Entry 2W29 (X-ray diffraction, 4.10 A resolution (low resolution: residue-level contacts below are approximate; hydrogen-bond / salt-bridge calls are withheld)); this record covers chains B and D of the 4 polymer chains in the assembly.

Chain B (and D):
Protein: Probable transcriptional regulatory protein
Organism: Mycobacterium tuberculosis
Notes: chain D of this document is another copy of the same molecule, construct and numbering; everything in this record applies to it too
UniProtKB: P96896 (P96896_MYCTU); numbering as in UniProt (aligned over 1-150)
Amino-acid sequence (150 residues; row label = number of the first residue in the row):
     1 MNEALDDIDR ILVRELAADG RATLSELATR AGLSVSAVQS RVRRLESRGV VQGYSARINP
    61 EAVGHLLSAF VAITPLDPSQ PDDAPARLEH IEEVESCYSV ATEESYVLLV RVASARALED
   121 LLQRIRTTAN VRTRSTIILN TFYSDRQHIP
Not modelled in the structure: 1-3
Construct notes: engineered mutation Thr102 (Gly in P96896)

How chain B and chain D interact:
Contacting residue pairs (17; chain B residue first):
  Leu66(B) with Leu66(D)
  Leu67(B) with Leu67(D); Ala115(D)
  Ala115(B) with Leu67(D); Ile138(D); Leu139(D)
  Arg116(B) with Leu139(D); Asn140(D)
  Glu119(B) with Leu139(D); Asn140(D); Phe142(D)
  Ile137(B) with Ile137(D)
  Ile138(B) with Ala115(D)
  Leu139(B) with Ala115(D); Arg116(D); Glu119(D)
  Asn140(B) with Arg116(D)
Also at the interface, not in a pair above, chain B (11 interface residues in all): Leu118, Leu122
Also at the interface, not in a pair above, chain D (11 interface residues in all): Leu118

In short:
The chain B/chain D interface involves 11 residues from each chain.
Both chains are Probable transcriptional regulatory protein (Mycobacterium tuberculosis). Entry 2W29
(Gly102Thr mutant of Rv3291c) was determined by X-ray diffraction together with 2W24 and 2W25 from the same
study.
